Entry 2UX5 (X-ray diffraction, 2.21 A resolution); this record covers chains H and M of the 3 polymer chains in the assembly.

== Chain H ==
Protein: Reaction center protein H chain
Organism: Rhodobacter sphaeroides
UniProtKB: P0C0Y7 (RCEH_RHOSH); numbering as in UniProt (aligned over 1-260)
Sequence (260 residues; numbered 1 to 260; the number before each row is that of its first residue):
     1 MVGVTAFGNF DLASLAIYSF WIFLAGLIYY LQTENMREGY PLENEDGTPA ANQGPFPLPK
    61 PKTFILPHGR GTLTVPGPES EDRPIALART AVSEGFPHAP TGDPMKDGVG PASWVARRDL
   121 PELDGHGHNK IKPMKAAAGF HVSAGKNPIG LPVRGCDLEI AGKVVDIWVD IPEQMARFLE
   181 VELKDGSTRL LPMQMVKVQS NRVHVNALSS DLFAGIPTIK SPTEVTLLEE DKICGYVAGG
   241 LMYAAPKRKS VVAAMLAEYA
Disordered / not traced: 1-10, 252-260

== Chain M ==
Protein: Reaction center protein M chain
Organism: Rhodobacter sphaeroides
UniProtKB: P0C0Y9 (RCEM_RHOSH); residue numbers follow UniProt; this construct covers 1-307
Sequence (307 residues; each row starts with the number of its first residue):
     1 AEYQNIFSQV QVRGPADLGM TEDVNLANRS GVGPFSTLLG WFGNAQLGPI YLGSLGVLSL
    61 FSGLMWFFTI GIWFWYQAGW NPAVFLRDLF FFSLEPPAPE YGLSFAAPLK EGGLWLIASF
   121 FMFVAVWSWW GRTYLRAQAL GMGKHTAWAF LSAIWLWMVL GFIRPILMGS WSEAVPYGIF
   181 SHLDWTNNFS LVHGNLFYNP FHGLSIAFLY GSALLFAMHG ATILAVSRFG GERELEQIAD
   241 RGTAAERAAL FWRWTMGFNA TMEGIHRWAI WMAVLVTLTG GIGILLSGTV VDNWYVWGQN
   301 HGMAPLN
Disordered / not traced: 304-307
Ion coordination: bacteriochlorophyll a Mg site 1 near His182 (its only coordinating residue here); bacteriochlorophyll a Mg site 2 near His202 (its only coordinating residue here); Fe ion: His219, Glu234, His266 (shared with 2 residues of chain L)
Small-molecule neighbours:
  - bacteriochlorophyll a (BCL), molecule 1: Trp66, Met122, Val126, Phe150, Ala153, Ile154, Leu156, Trp157, Leu160, Trp185, Thr186, Asn187, Phe189, Ser190, Asn195, Leu196, Phe197, His202, Ser205, Ile206, Leu209, Tyr210, Val276, Thr277, Gly280, Gly281, Ile284
  - bacteriochlorophyll a (BCL), molecule 2: Phe67, Leu89, Met122, Trp157, Leu160, Val175, Ile179, His182, Leu183, Trp185, Thr186
  - bacteriochlorophyll a (BCL), molecule 3: Thr186, Phe197, Leu209, Tyr210
  - bacteriochlorophyll a (BCL), molecule 4: Phe197, Gly203, Ile206, Ala207, Tyr210, Gly211, Leu214
  - bacteriopheophytin a (BPH), molecule 1: Ser59, Leu60, Gly63, Leu64, Trp66, Phe67, Ala125, Val126, Trp129, Thr133, Thr146, Ala149, Phe150, Ser152, Ala153, Ala273, Val274, Thr277
  - bacteriopheophytin a (BPH), molecule 2: Tyr210, Ala213, Leu214, Ala217, Met218, Trp252, Thr255, Met256
  - spheroidene (SPO): Trp66, Phe67, Phe68, Ile70, Gly71, Phe74, Trp75, Phe85, Leu89, Phe105, Trp115, Leu116, Ser119, Phe120, Met122, Phe123, Trp157, Met158, Leu160, Gly161, Phe162, Trp171, Val175, Tyr177, Gly178, Ile179, His182
  - ubiquinone-10 (U10): Leu214, Leu215, Met218, His219, Thr222, Ile223, Ala245, Ala248, Ala249, Trp252, Met256, Phe258, Asn259, Ala260, Thr261, Met262, Ile265, Trp268, Met272

== How chain H and chain M interact ==
Pairs across the interface (119; chain H residue first):
  Asp11(H) with Trp297(M), hydrogen bond; His301(M); Gly302(M), hydrogen bond (side chain-backbone)
  Leu12(H) with Val290(M), hydrophobic
  Ala13(H) with Leu286(M), hydrophobic; Val291(M), hydrophobic; Trp297(M)
  Ser14(H) with Trp297(M); His301(M), hydrogen bond (side chain-backbone)
  Ala16(H) with Phe201(M)
  Ile17(H) with Pro200(M), hydrophobic; Phe201(M), hydrophobic; Leu204(M), hydrophobic
  Phe20(H) with Phe201(M), hydrophobic; Leu204(M), hydrophobic; Thr279(M)
  Trp21(H) with Leu204(M), hydrophobic
  Phe23(H) with Trp271(M), hydrophobic
  Leu27(H) with Trp271(M); Leu275(M), hydrophobic
  Tyr30(H) with Arg267(M), hydrogen bond
  Leu31(H) with Arg267(M); Trp268(M), hydrophobic; Trp271(M)
  Gln32(H) with Phe258(M)
  Glu34(H) with Arg267(M)
  Asn35(H) with Ala260(M); Thr261(M), hydrogen bond (side chain-backbone); Gly264(M), hydrogen bond (side chain-backbone); Ile265(M), hydrogen bond (side chain-backbone); Trp268(M)
  Glu38(H) with Ile238(M); Arg241(M), salt bridge; Thr261(M)
  Tyr40(H) with Arg253(M), hydrogen bond
  Leu42(H) with Arg253(M)
  Lys62(H) with Glu263(M), salt bridge; Arg267(M)
  Phe64(H) with Ile238(M), hydrophobic; Glu263(M)
  Leu66(H) with Ala239(M), hydrophobic
  Leu73(H) with Ile238(M); Ala239(M)
  Glu79(H) with Arg241(M), salt bridge
  Pro111(H) with Arg247(M), hydrogen bond (backbone-side chain)
  Ala112(H) with Arg247(M)
  Ser113(H) with Thr243(M); Arg247(M), hydrogen bond (backbone-side chain)
  Val115(H) with Arg241(M); Gly242(M); Thr243(M); Glu246(M)
  Arg117(H) with Glu236(M), hydrogen bond (side chain-backbone); Gln237(M); Asp240(M), hydrogen bond (side chain-backbone); Arg241(M); Gly242(M)
  Arg118(H) with Asp240(M), hydrogen bond (backbone-side chain)
  Glu122(H) with Arg233(M), salt bridge; Glu236(M)
  Gly125(H) with Met20(M)
  Ile131(H) with Arg233(M)
  Ala138(H) with Pro15(M)
  Gly139(H) with Arg13(M); Gly14(M); Pro15(M)
  Phe140(H) with Arg13(M); Gly14(M); Pro15(M)
  His141(H) with Val12(M); Arg13(M), hydrogen bond (backbone-backbone)
  Val142(H) with Val10(M), hydrophobic; Gln11(M)
  Ser143(H) with Gln11(M), hydrogen bond (backbone-backbone); Val12(M), hydrogen bond (side chain-backbone); Arg13(M)
  Ala144(H) with Val10(M); Gln11(M), hydrogen bond (backbone-backbone); Thr37(M)
  Gly145(H) with Gln9(M); Trp41(M)
  Lys146(H) with Val10(M)
  Pro148(H) with Val10(M)
  Val169(H) with Val12(M), hydrophobic
  Pro172(H) with Asp17(M)
  Glu173(H) with Asn44(M)
  Gln174(H) with Val12(M); Arg13(M); Gly14(M), hydrogen bond (side chain-backbone); Pro15(M), hydrogen bond (side chain-backbone)
  Met175(H) with Val12(M); Glu232(M)
  Ala176(H) with Val12(M)
  Arg177(H) with Glu232(M), salt bridge; Arg233(M)
  Met193(H) with Gln9(M)
  Gln194(H) with Tyr3(M); Asn5(M); Ser227(M), hydrogen bond (side chain-backbone); Arg228(M)
  Met195(H) with Glu2(M); Arg228(M), hydrogen bond
  Val196(H) with Tyr3(M); Gln9(M), hydrogen bond (backbone-side chain)
  Lys197(H) with Gln9(M)
  Val198(H) with Gln9(M), hydrogen bond (backbone-side chain)
  Asn206(H) with Glu2(M), hydrogen bond
  Leu227(H) with Arg233(M); Glu236(M); Asp240(M)
  Glu230(H) with Arg233(M), salt bridge
  Asp231(H) with Gly242(M); Thr243(M), hydrogen bond (side chain-backbone)
  Cys234(H) with Arg228(M), hydrogen bond (side chain-backbone); Phe229(M), hydrophobic
  Gly235(H) with Arg247(M)
  Ala238(H) with Phe229(M), hydrophobic
  Leu241(H) with Glu2(M); Arg228(M)
Other interface residues (no listed pair), chain H (73 interface residues in all): Leu24, Arg37, Gly39, Gly110, Trp114, His126, Lys130, Met134, Ile167, Pro192
Other interface residues (no listed pair), chain M (56 interface residues in all): Ala1, Phe208, Asn259, Trp294, Met303

== In short ==
73 residues of chain H face 56 of chain M across their interface, with 26 hydrogen bonds and 6 salt bridges.
Polar contacts include Glu38(H)-Arg241(M), Lys62(H)-Glu263(M) and Glu79(H)-Arg241(M). Chain M binds 4 copies
of bacteriochlorophyll a, bacteriopheophytin a, ubiquinone-10 and spheroidene.
Here chain H is Reaction center protein H chain and chain M is Reaction center protein M chain, both from
Rhodobacter sphaeroides. Entry 2UX5 (X-ray high resolution structure of the photosynthetic reaction center
from Rb. sphaeroides at pH 9 in ...) was determined by X-ray diffraction (same publication as 2J8C, 2J8D,
2UWS, 2UWT, 2UWU, 2UWV and 7 further entries).
